9C4S - chains A and B; structure by X-ray diffraction, 1.54 A resolution.

[Chain A]
Protein: Menin
Organism: Homo sapiens
UniProt: O00255 (MEN1_HUMAN); numbering as in UniProt; present here: 1-53, 74-386, 399-459, 538-593
Sequence (489 residues; row label = number of the first residue in the row; note: 109 numbers in that range are skipped by the numbering (no residue carries them; nothing is unmodelled there); numbers below 1 keep their minus sign (Gly-4 is residue -4)):
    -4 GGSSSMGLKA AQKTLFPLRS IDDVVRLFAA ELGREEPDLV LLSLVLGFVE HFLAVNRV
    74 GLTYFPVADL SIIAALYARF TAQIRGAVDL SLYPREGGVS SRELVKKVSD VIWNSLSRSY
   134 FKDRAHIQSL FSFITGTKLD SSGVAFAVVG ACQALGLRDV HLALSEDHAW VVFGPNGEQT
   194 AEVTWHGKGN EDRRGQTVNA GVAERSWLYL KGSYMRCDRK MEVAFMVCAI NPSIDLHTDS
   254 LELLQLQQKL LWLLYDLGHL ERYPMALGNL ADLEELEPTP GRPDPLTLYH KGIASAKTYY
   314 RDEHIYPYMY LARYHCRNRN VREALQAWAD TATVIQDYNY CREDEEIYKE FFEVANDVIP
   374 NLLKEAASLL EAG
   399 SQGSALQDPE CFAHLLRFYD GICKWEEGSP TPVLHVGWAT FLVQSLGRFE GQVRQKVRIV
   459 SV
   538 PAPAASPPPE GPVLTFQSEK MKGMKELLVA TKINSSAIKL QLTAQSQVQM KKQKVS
Unresolved in the structure: -4 to 1, 538-547, 589-593
Construct notes: expression tag (-4 to 0); engineered mutation Arg326 (Gly in O00255); variant Ala541 (Thr in O00255)
Small-molecule neighbours: 2-(2-methoxyethoxy)ethanol (PG0): Trp126, Leu129, Ser130, Arg131, Lys135, Trp198
Curated features (UniProtKB/Swiss-Prot):
  - natural variant: Pro12 (P12L: In MEN1), Leu22 (L22R: In MEN1), Glu26 (E26K: In parathyroid adenoma and MEN1), Leu39 (L39W: In MEN1), Gly42 (G42D: In MEN1), Glu45 (E45G: In MEN1; E45K: In MEN1), Leu89 to Ala95 (deletion: In MEN1), Arg98 (R98L: In MEN1), Gly110 (G110E: In MEN1), Lys119 (deletion: In MEN1), Lys135 (K135I: In MEN1), His139 (H139D: In MEN1; H139P: In MEN1; H139R: In MEN1; H139Y: In MEN1), 75 further natural variant entries in UniProt
  - mutagenesis: Ala182 (A182F: Reduced interaction with KMT2A), Met278 (M278W: Loss of interaction with KMT2A and JUND), Asp285 (D285R: Reduced interaction with KMT2A; when associated with R-288 and R-290), Glu288 (E288R: Reduced interaction with KMT2A; when associated with R-285 and R-290), Glu290 (E290R: Reduced interaction with KMT2A; when associated with R-285 and R-288), Tyr319 (Y319A: Reduced interaction with KMT2A), Tyr323 (Y323A: Reduced interaction with KMT2A), Glu366 (E366A: Reduced interaction with KMT2A; when associated with A-370), Asp370 (D370A: Reduced interaction with KMT2A; when associated with A-366)
  - modified residue: Ser543 (Phosphoserine)

[Chain B]
Protein: MLL cleavage product N320
UniProt: Q03164 (KMT2A_HUMAN); residue numbers follow UniProt; this construct covers 4-15
Sequence (14 residues; numbered 3 to 16; the number before each row is that of its first residue):
     3 XSARWRFPAR PGTX
Modified residues: ACE (acetyl group) at position 3; NH2 (amino group) at position 16
Construct notes: acetylation (3); engineered mutation Ala5 (Cys in Q03164); amidation (16)
Curated features (UniProtKB/Swiss-Prot):
  - motif: Arg6 to Thr15 (Menin-binding motif (MBM))
  - mutagenesis: Arg6 (R6A: Reduced interaction with MEN1), Trp7 (W7A: Reduced interaction with MEN1), Arg8 (R8A: Reduced interaction with MEN1), Phe9 (F9A: Loss of interaction with MEN1; F9H/Y: Reduced interaction with MEN1), Pro10 (P10A: Reduced interaction with MEN1), Ala11 (A11R: Reduced interaction with MEN1), Arg12 (R12A: Reduced interaction with MEN1), Pro13 (P13A: Reduced interaction with MEN1)

[How chain A and chain B interact]
Residue-residue contacts - 37 pairs, chain A then chain B:
  Asp136(A) with Arg6(B); Trp7(B), hydrogen bond (backbone-backbone)
  Arg137(A) with Trp7(B)
  Ala138(A) with Ala5(B), hydrophobic; Arg6(B); Trp7(B)
  Asp153(A) with Trp7(B), hydrogen bond
  Ser154(A) with Trp7(B)
  Ser155(A) with Trp7(B); Phe9(B); Pro10(B)
  Ser178(A) with Phe9(B)
  Glu179(A) with Phe9(B)
  Asp180(A) with Phe9(B)
  His181(A) with Phe9(B)
  Phe238(A) with Pro10(B), hydrophobic
  Cys241(A) with Ala11(B), hydrophobic
  Ala242(A) with Pro10(B), hydrophobic
  Asn244(A) with Arg6(B), hydrogen bond (side chain-backbone)
  Ser246(A) with Ala5(B)
  Asp248(A) with ACE_3(B); Ala5(B)
  Leu249(A) with ACE_3(B); Ser4(B); Arg6(B)
  Met278(A) with Pro10(B); Ala11(B); Arg12(B)
  Asn282(A) with Ala11(B)
  Tyr319(A) with Arg12(B), hydrogen bond; Pro13(B)
  Tyr323(A) with Ala11(B), hydrogen bond (side chain-backbone); Arg12(B); Pro13(B), hydrophobic
  Arg326(A) with Gly14(B)
  Glu359(A) with Arg12(B), salt bridge
  Glu363(A) with Arg12(B), salt bridge
Interface residues without a listed pair, chain A (30 interface residues in all): Lys135, Leu177, Ala182, Ile247, Ala279, Met322
Interface residues without a listed pair, chain B (13 interface residues in all): Arg8, Thr15

[Summary]
30 residues of chain A and 13 residues of chain B are in contact, with 5 hydrogen bonds and 2 salt bridges.
Among the polar pairs are Glu359(A)-Arg12(B), Glu363(A)-Arg12(B) and Asp153(A)-Trp7(B). Ligands of chain A:
2-(2-methoxyethoxy)ethanol.
Here chain A is Menin (Homo sapiens) and chain B is MLL cleavage product N320. Entry 9C4S (Menin mutant G331R
in complex with MLL peptide) was determined by X-ray diffraction, deposited together with 9C4T, 9C4U and 9C4V.
